Entry 8VFY (electron microscopy, 2.89 A resolution); this record covers chains H and I of the 11 polymer chains in the assembly.

== Chain H ==
Name: Histone H2B type 1-J
Organism: Homo sapiens
UniProt: P06899 (H2B1J_HUMAN); residues 0-125 here correspond to UniProt positions 1-126 (UniProt number = residue number + 1)
Amino-acid sequence (126 residues; each row starts with the number of its first residue; numbering starts at 0):
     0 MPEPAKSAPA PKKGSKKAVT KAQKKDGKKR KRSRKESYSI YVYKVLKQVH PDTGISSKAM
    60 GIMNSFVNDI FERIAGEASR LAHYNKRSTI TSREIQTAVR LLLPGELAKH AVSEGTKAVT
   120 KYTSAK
Disordered / not traced: 0-29, 125
Swiss-Prot annotation at these positions:
  - modified residue: Pro-1 (N-acetylproline), Glu-2 (ADP-ribosyl glutamic acid), Lys-5 (N6-(2-hydroxyisobutyryl)lysine), Ser-6 (ADP-ribosylserine), Lys-11 (N6-(beta-hydroxybutyryl)lysine), Lys-12 (N6-(2-hydroxyisobutyryl)lysine), Ser-14 (Phosphoserine), Lys-15 (N6-acetyllysine), Lys-16 (N6-(beta-hydroxybutyryl)lysine), Lys-20 (N6-(2-hydroxyisobutyryl)lysine), Lys-23 (N6-(2-hydroxyisobutyryl)lysine), Lys-24 (N6-(2-hydroxyisobutyryl)lysine), Lys-34 (N6-(2-hydroxyisobutyryl)lysine), Glu-35 (PolyADP-ribosyl glutamic acid), Ser-36 (Phosphoserine), Lys-43 (N6-(2-hydroxyisobutyryl)lysine), Lys-46 (N6-(2-hydroxyisobutyryl)lysine), Lys-57 (N6,N6-dimethyllysine), Arg-79 (Dimethylated arginine), Lys-85 (N6,N6,N6-trimethyllysine) and 6 more in UniProt
  - glycosylation: Ser-112 (O-linked (GlcNAc) serine)
  - cross-link (Glycyl lysine isopeptide (Lys-Gly)): Lys-5 (interchain with G-Cter in SUMO2), Lys-20 (interchain with G-Cter in SUMO2), Lys-34 (interchain with G-Cter in ubiquitin), Lys-120 (interchain with G-Cter in ubiquitin)

== Chain I ==
Molecule: 186-nt DNA strand
Sequence (186 nucleotides; each row starts with the number of its first residue):
     1 ATCCGAGATG GTACTTTGTG TCTCCTGCTC TGTCAGCAGG GCACTGTACT TGCTGATACC
    61 AGGGAATGTT TGTTCTTAAA TACCATCATT CCGGACGTGT TTGCCTTGGC CAGTTTTCCA
   121 TGTACATGCA GAAAGAAGTT TGGACTGATC AATACAGTCC TCTGCCTTTA AAGCAATAGG
   181 AAAGAT
Disordered / not traced: 1-15

== Interface between chain H and chain I ==
Contacting residue pairs (14):
  Lys-30(H) / DG68(I)  salt bridge to the phosphate
  Lys-30(H) / DA144(I)  sugar contact
  Lys-30(H) / DC145(I)  phosphate contact
  Ser-32(H) / DA144(I)  hydrogen bond to the phosphate
  Arg-33(H) / DA66(I)  base contact
  Arg-33(H) / DT67(I)  hydrogen bond to the sugar
  Tyr-42(H) / DA61(I)  phosphate contact
  Ile-54(H) / DA61(I)  phosphate contact
  Ser-55(H) / DC60(I)  phosphate contact
  Ser-56(H) / DC60(I)  hydrogen bond to the phosphate
  Arg-86(H) / DA80(I)  phosphate contact
  Ser-87(H) / DA80(I)  phosphate contact
  Thr-88(H) / DA79(I)  phosphate contact
  Thr-88(H) / DA80(I)  phosphate contact
Also at the interface, not in a pair above, chain I (10 interface residues in all): DG62

== Summary ==
The chain H/chain I interface involves 10 residues from each chain; the contacts include 3 hydrogen bonds and
1 salt bridge. Polar pairs include Arg-33(H)/DT67(I), Ser-32(H)/DA144(I) and Ser-56(H)/DC60(I).
Here chain H is Histone H2B type 1-J (Homo sapiens) and chain I is a 186-nt DNA strand. Entry 8VFY (Cryo-EM
structure of FoxA1 in complex with ALBN1 nucleosome (class 1)) was determined by electron microscopy,
deposited together with 8VFX and 8VFZ.
